Entry 8ERQ (electron microscopy, 3.30 A resolution); this record covers chains H and L of the 3 polymer chains in the assembly.

== Chain H ==
Name: S2X324 Fab heavy chain
From: Homo sapiens
Notes: antibody fragment or engineered binder
Chain sequence (119 residues; each row starts with the number of its first residue):
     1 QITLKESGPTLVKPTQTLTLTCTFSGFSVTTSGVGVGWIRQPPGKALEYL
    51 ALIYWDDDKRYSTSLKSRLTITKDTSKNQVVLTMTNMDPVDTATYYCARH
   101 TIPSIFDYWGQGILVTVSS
Disordered / not traced: 1, 119
Disulfides: C22-C97

== Chain L ==
Name: S2X324 Fab light chain
From: Homo sapiens
Notes: antibody fragment or engineered binder
Chain sequence (110 residues; each row starts with the number of its first residue):
     2 QPVLTQPASVSGSPGQSITISCTATSSDVGNYNYVSWYQHHPGKAPKLMI
    52 YEVSNRPSGVSNRFSGSKSGNTASLTISGLQAEDEADYYCSSYTSSSLLF
   102 GGGTKLTVLG
Disordered / not traced: 2
Disulfides: C23-C91

== Interface between chain H and chain L ==
Residue-residue contacts (29):
  Q41(H) - H41(L)
  Q41(H) - Y90(L)  hydrogen bond
  K45(H) - Y90(L)
  A46(H) - Y90(L)  hydrophobic
  A46(H) - G102(L)
  A46(H) - G103(L)
  L47(H) - F101(L)
  Y49(H) - L99(L)  hydrophobic
  Y96(H) - H41(L)
  H100(H) - Y94(L)
  T101(H) - Y94(L)  hydrogen bond (backbone-side chain)
  I102(H) - Y35(L)
  I102(H) - Y94(L)  hydrogen bond (backbone-side chain)
  P103(H) - Y35(L)  hydrophobic
  P103(H) - Y52(L)
  P103(H) - E53(L)  hydrogen bond (backbone-backbone)
  S104(H) - L49(L)
  S104(H) - Y52(L)
  I105(H) - S92(L)
  I105(H) - S93(L)
  I105(H) - Y94(L)
  F106(H) - Y39(L)  hydrogen bond (backbone-side chain)
  F106(H) - L99(L)  hydrophobic
  F106(H) - F101(L)  hydrophobic
  W109(H) - Y39(L)
  W109(H) - A46(L)
  W109(H) - P47(L)
  W109(H) - F101(L)  hydrophobic
  G110(H) - A46(L)
Also at the interface, not in a pair above, chain H (18 interface residues in all): I39, D107, Q111

== Summary ==
18 residues of chain H and 16 residues of chain L are in contact, with 5 hydrogen bonds. Polar contacts
include Q41(H)-Y90(L), T101(H)-Y94(L) and I102(H)-Y94(L).
Chain H is S2X324 Fab heavy chain and chain L is S2X324 Fab light chain, both from Homo sapiens; the
structure, SARS-CoV-2 BA.1 spike ectodomain trimer in complex with the S2X324 neutralizing antibody Fab
fragment (local refinement ..., was determined by electron microscopy (same publication as 8ERR).
